9BW1 - chains I and M of the 24 polymer chains in the assembly; structure by electron microscopy, 3.65 A resolution.

== Chain I ==
Molecule: tRNA_LE_LUEGO
Sequence (158 nucleotides; row label = number of the first residue in the row; numbers below 1 keep their minus sign (DA-55 is residue -55)):
   -55 ACCATAACCT TGCCACCCTT TATTGGAAGC ATAAGCTTGC CGTTGCGGCA AAGTTATGGG
     5 TAAAGTCACA CGTAGTCACC ATAATGAAAT AAGATCACTA CTGGGCAGTA CCAGACTCGA
    65 ACTGATGACA TCCTGCTTGT AAGGCCAGAC CAGGGCAC
Not modelled in the structure: -55 to -16, 72-102
Ion coordination: Mg2+: DA14, DG16

== Chain M ==
Molecule: Integrase
Source organism: Peltigera membranacea
Reference sequence: A0A235IFR8 (A0A235IFR8_9NOSO); residue numbers follow UniProt; this construct covers 1-898
Chain sequence (898 residues; row label = number of the first residue in the row):
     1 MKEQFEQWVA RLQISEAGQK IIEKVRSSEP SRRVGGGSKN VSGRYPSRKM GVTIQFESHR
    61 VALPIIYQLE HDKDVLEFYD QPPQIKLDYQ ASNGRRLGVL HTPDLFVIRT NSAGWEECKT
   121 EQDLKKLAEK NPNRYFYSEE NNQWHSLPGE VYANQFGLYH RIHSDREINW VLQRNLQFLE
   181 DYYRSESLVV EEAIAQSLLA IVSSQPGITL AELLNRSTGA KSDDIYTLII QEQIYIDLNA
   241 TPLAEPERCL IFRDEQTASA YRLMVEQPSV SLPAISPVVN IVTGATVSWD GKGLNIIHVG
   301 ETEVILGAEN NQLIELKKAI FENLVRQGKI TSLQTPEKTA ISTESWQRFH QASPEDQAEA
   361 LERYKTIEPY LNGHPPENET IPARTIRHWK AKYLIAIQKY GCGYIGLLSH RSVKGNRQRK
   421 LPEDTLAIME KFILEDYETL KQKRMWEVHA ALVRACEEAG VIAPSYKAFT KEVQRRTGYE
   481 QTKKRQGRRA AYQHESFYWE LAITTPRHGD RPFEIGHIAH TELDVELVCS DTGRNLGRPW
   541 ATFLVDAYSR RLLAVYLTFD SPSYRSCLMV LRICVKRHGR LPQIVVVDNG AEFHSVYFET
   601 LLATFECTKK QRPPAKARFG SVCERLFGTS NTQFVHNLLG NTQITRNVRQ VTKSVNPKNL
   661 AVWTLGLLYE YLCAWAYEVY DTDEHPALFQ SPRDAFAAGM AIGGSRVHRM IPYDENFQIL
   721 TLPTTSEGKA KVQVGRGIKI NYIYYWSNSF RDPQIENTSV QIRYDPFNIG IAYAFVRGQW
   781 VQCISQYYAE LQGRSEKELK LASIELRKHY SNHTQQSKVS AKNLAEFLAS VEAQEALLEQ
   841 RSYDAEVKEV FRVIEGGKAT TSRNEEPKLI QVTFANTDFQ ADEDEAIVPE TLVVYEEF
Not modelled in the structure: 264-341, 858-898
Differences from the reference sequence: engineered mutation Ala62 (Glu in A0A235IFR8), Ala519 (Asp in A0A235IFR8)
Ion coordination: Mg2+ site 1 near Asp104 (its only coordinating residue here); Mg2+ site 2 near His520 (its only coordinating residue here)

== How chain I and chain M interact ==
Pairs across the interface (25; chain I residue first):
  DA12(I) - Arg625(M)  base contact
  DA12(I) - Arg646(M)  sugar contact
  DC13(I) - Glu624(M)  sugar contact
  DC13(I) - Arg625(M)  base contact
  DC13(I) - Gly628(M)  hydrogen bond to the sugar
  DC13(I) - Asn631(M)  phosphate contact
  DC13(I) - Arg646(M)  salt bridge to the phosphate
  DA14(I) - Gln493(M)  hydrogen bond to the base
  DA14(I) - Thr521(M)  hydrogen bond to the phosphate
  DA14(I) - Ala617(M)  base contact
  DA14(I) - Glu624(M)  base contact
  DC15(I) - Glu522(M)  phosphate contact
  DC15(I) - Trp540(M)  sugar contact
  DG16(I) - Glu522(M)  phosphate contact
  DG16(I) - Arg538(M)  sugar contact
  DT17(I) - Arg538(M)  salt bridge to the phosphate
  DT17(I) - Thr645(M)  base contact
  DT17(I) - Val648(M)  base contact
  DA18(I) - Glu526(M)  phosphate contact
  DA18(I) - Arg538(M)  salt bridge to the phosphate
  DA18(I) - Thr642(M)  phosphate contact
  DA18(I) - Thr645(M)  phosphate contact
  DA18(I) - Val648(M)  hydrogen bond to the base
  DA18(I) - Lys658(M)  sugar contact
  DG19(I) - Lys658(M)  salt bridge to the phosphate
Interface residues without a listed pair, chain M (24 interface residues in all): Arg489, Tyr492, His520, Asp524, Asp588, Arg618, Phe627, Asn656

== Summary ==
The interface between chain I and chain M involves 8 residues on one side and 24 on the other; the contacts
include 4 hydrogen bonds and 4 salt bridges. Polar contacts include DA14(I)-Gln493(M), DA18(I)-Val648(M) and
DC13(I)-Gly628(M). The Mg2+ site is built by DA14(I) and DG16(I).
Here chain I is tRNA_LE_LUEGO and chain M is Integrase (Peltigera membranacea). Entry 9BW1 (TnsABCD-DNA
transpososome) was determined by electron microscopy together with 8V32 from the same study.
